8P1N - chains A and B; structure by electron microscopy, 2.79 A resolution.

== Chain A ==
Molecule: RNA-directed RNA polymerase L
Source organism: Hantaan orthohantavirus
Notes: EC 2.7.7.48, 3.1.-.-
UniProt: P23456 (L_HANTV); residues 1-2151 here = UniProt positions 1-2151
Sequence (2196 residues; numbered -44 to 2151; the number before each row is that of its first residue; numbers below 1 keep their minus sign (Met-44 is residue -44)):
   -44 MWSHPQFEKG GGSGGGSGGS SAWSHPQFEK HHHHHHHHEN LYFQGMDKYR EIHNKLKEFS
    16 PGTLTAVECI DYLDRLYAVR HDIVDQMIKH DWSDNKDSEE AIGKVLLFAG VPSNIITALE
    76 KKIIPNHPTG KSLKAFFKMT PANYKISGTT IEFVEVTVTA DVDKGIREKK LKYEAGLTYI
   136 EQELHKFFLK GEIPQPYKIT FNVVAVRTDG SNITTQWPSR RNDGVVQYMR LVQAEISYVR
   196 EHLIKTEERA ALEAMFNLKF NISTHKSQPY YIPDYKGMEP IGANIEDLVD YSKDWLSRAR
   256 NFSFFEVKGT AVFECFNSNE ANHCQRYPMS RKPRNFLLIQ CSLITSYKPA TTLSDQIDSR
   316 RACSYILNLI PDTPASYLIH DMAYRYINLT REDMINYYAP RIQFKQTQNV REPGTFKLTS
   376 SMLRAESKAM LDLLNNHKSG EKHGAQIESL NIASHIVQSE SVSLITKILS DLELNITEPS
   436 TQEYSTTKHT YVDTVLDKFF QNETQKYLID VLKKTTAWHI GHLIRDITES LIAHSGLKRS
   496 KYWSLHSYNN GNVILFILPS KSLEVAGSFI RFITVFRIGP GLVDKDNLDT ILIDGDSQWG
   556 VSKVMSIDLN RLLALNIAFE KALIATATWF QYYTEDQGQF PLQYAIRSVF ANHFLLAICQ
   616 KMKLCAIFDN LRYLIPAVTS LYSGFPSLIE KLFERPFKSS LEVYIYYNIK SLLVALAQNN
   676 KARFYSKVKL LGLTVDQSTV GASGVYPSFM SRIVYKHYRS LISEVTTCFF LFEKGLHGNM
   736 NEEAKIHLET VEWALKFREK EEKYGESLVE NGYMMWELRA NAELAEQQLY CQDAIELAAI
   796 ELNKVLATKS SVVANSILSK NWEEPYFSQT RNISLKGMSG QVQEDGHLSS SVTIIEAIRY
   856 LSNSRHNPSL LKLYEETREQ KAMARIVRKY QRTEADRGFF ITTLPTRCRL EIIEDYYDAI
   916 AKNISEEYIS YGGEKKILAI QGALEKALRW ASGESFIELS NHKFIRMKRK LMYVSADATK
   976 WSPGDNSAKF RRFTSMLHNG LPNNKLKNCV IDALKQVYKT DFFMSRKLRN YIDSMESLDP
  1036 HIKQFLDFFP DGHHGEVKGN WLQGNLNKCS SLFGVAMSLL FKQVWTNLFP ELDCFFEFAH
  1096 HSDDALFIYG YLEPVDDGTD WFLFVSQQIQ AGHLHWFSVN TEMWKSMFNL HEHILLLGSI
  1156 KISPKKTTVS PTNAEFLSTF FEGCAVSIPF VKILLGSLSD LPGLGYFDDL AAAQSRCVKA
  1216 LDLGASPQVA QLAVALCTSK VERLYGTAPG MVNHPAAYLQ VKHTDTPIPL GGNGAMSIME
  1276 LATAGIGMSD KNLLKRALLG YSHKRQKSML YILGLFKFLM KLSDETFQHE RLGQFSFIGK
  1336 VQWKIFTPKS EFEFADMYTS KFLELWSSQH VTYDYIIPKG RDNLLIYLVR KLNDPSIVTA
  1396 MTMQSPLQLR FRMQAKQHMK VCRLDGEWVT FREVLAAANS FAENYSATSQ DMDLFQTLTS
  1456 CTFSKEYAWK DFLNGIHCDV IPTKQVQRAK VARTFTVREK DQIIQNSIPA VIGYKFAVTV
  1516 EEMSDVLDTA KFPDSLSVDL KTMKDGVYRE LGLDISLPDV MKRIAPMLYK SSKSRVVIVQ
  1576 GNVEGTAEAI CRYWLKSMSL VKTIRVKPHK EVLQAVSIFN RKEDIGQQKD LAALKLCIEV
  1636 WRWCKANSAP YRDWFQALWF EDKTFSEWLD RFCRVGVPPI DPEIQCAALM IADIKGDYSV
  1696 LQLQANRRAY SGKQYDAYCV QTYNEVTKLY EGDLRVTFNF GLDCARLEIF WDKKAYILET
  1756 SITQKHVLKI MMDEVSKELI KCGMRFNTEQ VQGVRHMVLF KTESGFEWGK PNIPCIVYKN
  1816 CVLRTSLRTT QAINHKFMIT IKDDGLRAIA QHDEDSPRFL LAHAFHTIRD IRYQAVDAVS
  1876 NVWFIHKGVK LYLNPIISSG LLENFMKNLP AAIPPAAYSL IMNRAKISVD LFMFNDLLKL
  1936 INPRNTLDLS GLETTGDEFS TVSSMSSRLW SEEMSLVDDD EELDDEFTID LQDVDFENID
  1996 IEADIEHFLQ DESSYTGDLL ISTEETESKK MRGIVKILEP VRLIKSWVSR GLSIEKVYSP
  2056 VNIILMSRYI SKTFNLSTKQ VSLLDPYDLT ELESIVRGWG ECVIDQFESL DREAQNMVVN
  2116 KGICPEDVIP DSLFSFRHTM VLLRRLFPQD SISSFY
Disordered / not traced: -44 to 225, 392-401, 433-449, 676-699, 1319-1328, 1456-1482, 1601-2151
Sequence notes: initiating methionine (-44); expression tag (-43 to 0); engineered mutation Ala97 (Asp in P23456)
From the paper describing this entry:
  - conformationally variable residues (loop rearrangement, order/disorder transition): Thr1167 to Phe1185, Asp1319 to Gly1328
  - mutagenesis - D52A: abolished catalytic activity on RNA substrate

== Chain B ==
Molecule: 17-nt RNA strand
Sequence (17 nucleotides; each row starts with the number of its first residue):
     1 UAGUAGUAGA CUGCUCC
Disordered / not traced: 1, 7-17

== Chain A / chain B interface ==
Residue-residue contacts (28):
  Asn290(A) with G3(B), phosphate contact; U4(B), hydrogen bond to the phosphate
  Met385(A) with A2(B), sugar contact
  Leu388(A) with A2(B), base contact
  Leu389(A) with A2(B), base contact
  Ile402(A) with G6(B), base contact
  Phe524(A) with G3(B), base contact; U4(B), base contact
  Lys558(A) with A2(B), phosphate contact; G3(B), salt bridge to the phosphate
  Val559(A) with A2(B), hydrogen bond to the sugar; G3(B), sugar contact
  Met560(A) with G3(B), phosphate contact
  Ser561(A) with A2(B), base contact; G3(B), hydrogen bond to the sugar; U4(B), sugar contact
  Arg566(A) with U4(B), hydrogen bond to the phosphate; A5(B), salt bridge to the phosphate
  Lys616(A) with U4(B), salt bridge to the phosphate; A5(B), phosphate contact
  Met617(A) with A5(B), hydrogen bond to the phosphate; G6(B), phosphate contact
  Lys618(A) with G6(B), phosphate contact
  Lys653(A) with G6(B), hydrogen bond to the base
  Leu731(A) with A5(B), sugar contact
  Gly733(A) with A5(B), hydrogen bond to the phosphate; G6(B), phosphate contact
  Asn736(A) with G6(B), phosphate contact
Other interface residues (no listed pair), chain A (23 interface residues in all): Leu293, Asn391, Ile562, Gln615, His732

== In short ==
23 residues of chain A face 5 of chain B across their interface, with 7 hydrogen bonds and 3 salt bridges.
Polar contacts include Lys653(A)-G6(B), Val559(A)-A2(B) and Ser561(A)-G3(B). From the paper: D52A of chain A
abolishes catalytic activity on RNA substrate; conformational variability at Thr1167(A) and Asp1319(A).
Here chain A is RNA-directed RNA polymerase L (Hantaan orthohantavirus) and chain B is a 17-nt RNA strand.
Entry 8P1N (Structure of hantaan orthohantavirus (HTNV) polymerase bound to 5'vRNA) was determined by electron
microscopy (same publication as 8P1J, 8P1K, 8P1L and 8P1M).
